Entry 5BOU (X-ray diffraction, 2.60 A resolution); this record covers chains Q and R of the 28 polymer chains in the assembly.

== Chain Q ==
Protein: Proteasome subunit alpha type-4
Organism: Saccharomyces cerevisiae S288c
Notes: EC 3.4.25.1
Reference sequence: P40303 (PSA4_YEAST); residues -1 to 252 here correspond to UniProt positions 1-254 (UniProt number = residue number + 2)
Amino-acid sequence (254 residues; each row starts with the number of its first residue; numbers below 1 keep their minus sign (Met-1 is residue -1)):
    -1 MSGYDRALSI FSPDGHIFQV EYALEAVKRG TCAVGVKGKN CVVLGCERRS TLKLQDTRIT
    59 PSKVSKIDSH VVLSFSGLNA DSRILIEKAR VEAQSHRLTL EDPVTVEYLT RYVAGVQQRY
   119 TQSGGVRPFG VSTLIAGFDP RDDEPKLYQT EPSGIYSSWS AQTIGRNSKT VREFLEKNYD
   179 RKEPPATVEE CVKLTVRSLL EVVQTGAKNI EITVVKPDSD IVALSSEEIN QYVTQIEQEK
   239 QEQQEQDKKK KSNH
Unresolved in the structure: -1 to 0, 241-252
Curated features (UniProtKB/Swiss-Prot):
  - modified residue: Thr58 (Phosphothreonine)

== Chain R ==
Protein: Proteasome subunit alpha type-5
Organism: Saccharomyces cerevisiae S288c
Notes: EC 3.4.25.1
Reference sequence: P32379 (PSA5_YEAST); residues -7 to 252 here correspond to UniProt positions 1-260 (UniProt number = residue number + 8)
Amino-acid sequence (260 residues; row label = number of the first residue in the row; numbers below 1 keep their minus sign (Met-7 is residue -7)):
    -7 MFLTRSEYDR GVSTFSPEGR LFQVEYSLEA IKLGSTAIGI ATKEGVVLGV EKRATSPLLE
    53 SDSIEKIVEI DRHIGCAMSG LTADARSMIE HARTAAVTHN LYYDEDINVE SLTQSVCDLA
   113 LRFGEGASGE ERLMSRPFGV ALLIAGHDAD DGYQLFHAEP SGTFYRYNAK AIGSGSEGAQ
   173 AELLNEWHSS LTLKEAELLV LKILKQVMEE KLDENNAQLS CITKQDGFKI YDNEKTAELI
   233 KELKEKEAAE SPEEADVEMS
Unresolved in the structure: -7 to 0, 118-124, 243-252

== How chain Q and chain R interact ==
Contacting residue pairs (63; chain Q residue first):
  Asp3(Q) with Glu117(R)
  Arg4(Q) with Glu117(R)
  Ala5(Q) with Val4(R), hydrophobic; Glu117(R), hydrogen bond (backbone-side chain); Ser127(R)
  Ser7(Q) with Ser127(R); Arg128(R)
  Ile8(Q) with Gln15(R)
  Phe9(Q) with Gln15(R); Tyr18(R), hydrophobic; Ser19(R); Leu73(R), hydrophobic; Arg128(R); Pro129(R); Gly131(R)
  Ser10(Q) with Tyr18(R)
  Pro11(Q) with Tyr18(R), hydrophobic; Glu21(R)
  Asp12(Q) with Glu21(R)
  Gly13(Q) with Tyr18(R); Glu21(R); Ala22(R)
  His14(Q) with Leu25(R)
  Ile15(Q) with Leu73(R), hydrophobic; Arg128(R)
  Lys35(Q) with Glu52(R), salt bridge
  Gln116(Q) with Ala75(R); Asp76(R); Arg128(R)
  Thr119(Q) with Arg128(R), hydrogen bond (backbone-side chain)
  Gln120(Q) with Met126(R); Ser127(R), hydrogen bond (backbone-backbone); Arg128(R); Pro129(R); Phe130(R)
  Ser121(Q) with Ser127(R)
  Gly122(Q) with Ser127(R)
  Ser151(Q) with Ala75(R)
  Gly152(Q) with Ala75(R)
  Ile153(Q) with Thr74(R); Ala75(R), hydrophobic
  Ser155(Q) with Leu51(R); Ser55(R)
  Ser156(Q) with Leu51(R); Glu52(R), hydrogen bond (backbone-backbone); Ser55(R), hydrogen bond (backbone-side chain)
  Trp157(Q) with Thr47(R); Ser48(R); Leu50(R); Leu51(R); Glu52(R)
  Ser158(Q) with Leu50(R), hydrogen bond (backbone-backbone); Glu52(R), hydrogen bond
  Ala159(Q) with Leu50(R)
  Leu173(Q) with Leu50(R), hydrophobic
  Glu174(Q) with Ser48(R), hydrogen bond; Pro49(R); Leu50(R)
  Tyr177(Q) with Leu50(R), hydrophobic
  Arg179(Q) with Pro49(R), hydrogen bond (side chain-backbone); Leu50(R); Leu51(R), hydrogen bond (side chain-backbone); Glu52(R)
Other interface residues (no listed pair), chain Q (31 interface residues in all): Arg170
Other interface residues (no listed pair), chain R (26 interface residues in all): Asp1

== Summary ==
The interface between chain Q and chain R involves 31 residues on one side and 26 on the other; the contacts
include 10 hydrogen bonds and 1 salt bridge. Polar pairs include Lys35(Q)-Glu52(R), Ala5(Q)-Glu117(R) and
Thr119(Q)-Arg128(R).
Here chain Q is Proteasome subunit alpha type-4 and chain R is Proteasome subunit alpha type-5, both from
Saccharomyces cerevisiae S288c. Entry 5BOU (Yeast 20S proteasome in complex with a beta1 / beta2 specific
non-peptidic sulfonamide Ligand) was determined by X-ray diffraction.
